2AMQ - chains A and C of the 4 polymer chains in the assembly; structure by X-ray diffraction, 2.30 A resolution.

# Chain A
Molecule: 3C-like proteinase
Organism: SARS coronavirus
Notes: EC 3.4.22.-
Reference sequence: P59641 (R1AB_CVHSA); residues 1-306 here correspond to UniProt positions 3241-3546 (UniProt number = residue number + 3240)
Sequence (311 residues; each row starts with the number of its first residue; numbers below 1 keep their minus sign (Gly-4 is residue -4)):
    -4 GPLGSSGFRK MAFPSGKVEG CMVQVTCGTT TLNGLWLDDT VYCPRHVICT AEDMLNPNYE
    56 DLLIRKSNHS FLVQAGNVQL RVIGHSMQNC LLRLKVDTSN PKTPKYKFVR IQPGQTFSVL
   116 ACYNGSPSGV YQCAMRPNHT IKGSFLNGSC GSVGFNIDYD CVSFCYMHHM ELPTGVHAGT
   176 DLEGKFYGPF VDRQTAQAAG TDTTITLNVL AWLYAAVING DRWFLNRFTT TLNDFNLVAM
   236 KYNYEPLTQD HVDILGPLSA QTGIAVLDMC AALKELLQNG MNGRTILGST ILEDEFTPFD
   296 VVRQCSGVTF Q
Not modelled in the structure: -4 to 2, 306
Differences from the reference sequence: cloning artifact (-4 to 0)

# Chain C
Molecule: N-[(5-methylisoxazol-3-yl)carbonyl]alanyl-L-valyl-N~1~-((1R, 2Z)-4-(benzyloxy)-4-oxo-1-{[(3R)-2-oxopyrrolidin-3-yl]methyl}but-2-enyl)-L-leucinamide
Sequence (6 residues; row label = number of the first residue in the row):
     1 XAVLXX
Modified residues: 02J (5-methyl-1,2-oxazole-3-carboxylic acid) at position 1; PJE ((E,4S)-4-azanyl-5-[(3S)-2-oxidanylidenepyrrolidin-3-yl]pent-2-enoic acid) at position 5; 010 (phenylmethanol) at position 6

# Chain A / chain C interface
Residue-residue contacts (39; chain A residue first):
  Thr25(A) with 010_6(C)
  Thr26(A) with 010_6(C)
  Leu27(A) with PJE_5(C)
  His41(A) with Leu4(C); PJE_5(C)
  Met49(A) with Leu4(C), hydrophobic; 010_6(C)
  Tyr54(A) with Leu4(C)
  Phe140(A) with PJE_5(C)
  Leu141(A) with PJE_5(C)
  Asn142(A) with PJE_5(C)
  Gly143(A) with PJE_5(C), hydrogen bond (backbone-backbone); 010_6(C)
  Ser144(A) with PJE_5(C), hydrogen bond (backbone-backbone)
  Cys145(A) with PJE_5(C), hydrogen bond (side chain-backbone)
  His163(A) with PJE_5(C)
  His164(A) with Leu4(C); PJE_5(C), hydrogen bond (backbone-backbone)
  Met165(A) with Ala2(C), hydrophobic; Val3(C); Leu4(C), hydrophobic; PJE_5(C)
  Glu166(A) with Ala2(C); Val3(C), hydrogen bond (backbone-backbone); PJE_5(C)
  Pro168(A) with 02J_1(C); Ala2(C)
  His172(A) with PJE_5(C)
  Asp187(A) with Leu4(C)
  Arg188(A) with Ala2(C); Leu4(C)
  Gln189(A) with Ala2(C); Val3(C); Leu4(C), hydrogen bond (side chain-backbone)
  Thr190(A) with 02J_1(C); Ala2(C), hydrogen bond (backbone-backbone)
  Ala191(A) with 02J_1(C)
  Gln192(A) with 02J_1(C); Ala2(C)
Interface residues without a listed pair, chain A (26 interface residues in all): Thr24, Leu167

# Summary
26 residues of chain A and 6 residues of chain C are in contact, with 7 hydrogen bonds. Polar contacts include
Cys145(A)-PJE_5(C), Gln189(A)-Leu4(C) and Gly143(A)-PJE_5(C).
Chain A is 3C-like proteinase (SARS coronavirus) and chain C is
N-[(5-methylisoxazol-3-yl)carbonyl]alanyl-L-valyl-N~1~-((1R,
2Z)-4-(benzyloxy)-4-oxo-1-{[(3R)-2-oxopyrrolidin-3-yl]methyl}but-2-enyl)-L-leucinamide; the structure, Crystal
Structure Of SARS_CoV Mpro in Complex with an Inhibitor N3, was determined by X-ray diffraction (same
publication as 2D2D, 2AMD, 2AMP and 1WOF).
